PDB entry 7MD4 | electron microscopy, 4.50 A resolution (low resolution: residue-level contacts below are approximate; hydrogen-bond / salt-bridge calls are withheld) | chains U and V of the 12 polymer chains in the assembly

Chain U:
Molecule: Insulin chain A
Organism: Homo sapiens
UniProtKB: P01308 (INS_HUMAN); residues 1-21 here correspond to UniProt positions 90-110 (UniProt number = residue number + 89)
Amino-acid sequence (21 residues; row label = number of the first residue in the row):
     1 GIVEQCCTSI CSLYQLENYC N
Disulfides: Cys6-Cys11

Chain V:
Molecule: Insulin B chain
Organism: Homo sapiens
UniProtKB: P01308 (INS_HUMAN); residues 1-30 here correspond to UniProt positions 25-54 (UniProt number = residue number + 24)
Amino-acid sequence (30 residues; numbered 1 to 30; the number before each row is that of its first residue):
     1 FVNQHLCGSH LVEALYLVCG ERGFFYTPKT
Disordered / not traced: 1-2

Chain U / chain V interface:
Pairs across the interface - 21 pairs, chain U then chain V:
  Ile2(U) - Leu15(V)
  Val3(U) - Gln4(V)
  Cys6(U) - Leu11(V)
  Cys7(U) - Gln4(V)
  Cys7(U) - Cys7(V)  disulfide
  Leu13(U) - Val18(V)
  Leu16(U) - Ala14(V)
  Leu16(U) - Leu15(V)
  Leu16(U) - Val18(V)
  Glu17(U) - Val18(V)
  Glu17(U) - Arg22(V)
  Tyr19(U) - Leu15(V)
  Tyr19(U) - Cys19(V)
  Tyr19(U) - Phe24(V)
  Tyr19(U) - Phe25(V)
  Cys20(U) - Val18(V)
  Cys20(U) - Cys19(V)  disulfide
  Cys20(U) - Arg22(V)
  Cys20(U) - Gly23(V)
  Asn21(U) - Arg22(V)
  Asn21(U) - Gly23(V)
Other interface residues (no listed pair), chain V (12 interface residues in all): Tyr26
Inter-chain disulfides: Cys7(U)-Cys7(V), Cys20(U)-Cys19(V)

In short:
10 residues of chain U face 12 of chain V across their interface, with 2 disulfide bonds.
Here chain U is Insulin chain A and chain V is Insulin B chain, both from Homo sapiens. Entry 7MD4 (Insulin
receptor ectodomain dimer complexed with two IRPA-3 partial agonists) was determined by electron microscopy,
deposited together with 7MD5.
